PDB entry 5LMR | electron microscopy, 4.45 A resolution (low resolution: residue-level contacts below are approximate; hydrogen-bond / salt-bridge calls are withheld) | chains A and K of the 25 polymer chains in the assembly

# Chain A
Molecule: 16S rRNA
Organism: Thermus thermophilus HB8
Sequence (1522 nucleotides; row label = number of the first residue in the row; note: 44 numbers in that range are skipped by the numbering (no residue carries them; nothing is unmodelled there); a row labelled like 189A-189L holds insertion residues (189A, then the next letters in order); numbering starts at 0):
     0 UUUGUUGGAGAGUUUGAUCCUGGCUCAGGGUGAACGCUGGCGGCGUGCCU
    50 AAGACAUGCAAGUCGUGCGGGCCG
    76 CGGGGUUUU
    88 ACUCCG
    96 UGGUCAGCGGCGGACGGGUGAGUAACGCGUGGGU
  129A G
   130 ACCUACCCGGAAGAGGGGGACAACCCGGGGAAACUCGGGCUAAUCCCCCA
   180 UGUGGACCCG
189A-189L CCCCUUGGGGUG
   190 UGUCCAAAGGGCUUU
   216 GCCCGCUUCCGGAUGGGCCCGCGUCCCAUCAGCUAGUUGGUGGGGUAAUG
   266 GCCCACCAAGGCGACGACGGGUAGCCGGUCUGAGAGGAUGGCCGGCCACA
   316 GGGGCACUGAGACACGGGCCCCACUCCUACGGGAGGCAGCAGUUAGGAAU
   366 CUUCCGCAAUGGGCGCAAGCCUGACGGAGCGACGCCGCUUGGAGGAAGAA
   416 GCCCUUCGGGGUGUAAACUCCUGA
   441 ACCCGGGACGAAACCCCC
   460 GA
   470 CGAGGGGA
   479 CUGACGGUACCGGGGUAA
   498 UAGCGCCGGCCAACUCCGUGCCAGCAGCCGCGGUAAUACGGAGGGCGCGA
   548 GCGUUACCCGGAUUCACUGGGCGUAAAGGGCGUGUAGGCGGCCUGGGGCG
   598 UCCCAUGUGAAAGACCACGGCUCAACCGUGGGGGAGCGUGGGAUACGCUC
   648 AGGCUAGACGGUGGGAGAGGGUGGUGGAAUUCCCGGAGUAGCGGUGAAAU
   698 GCGCAGAUACCGGGAGGAACGCCGAUGGCGAAGGCAGCCACCUGGUCCAC
   748 CCGUGACGCUGAGGCGCGAAAGCGUGGGGAGCAAACCGGAUUAGAUACCC
   798 GGGUAGUCCACGCCCUAAACGAUGCGCGCUAGGUCUCUGGGUCU
   848 CCUGGGGGCCGAAGCUAACGCGUUAAGCGCGCCGCCUGGGGAGUACGGCC
   898 GCAAGGCUGAAACUCAAAGGAAUUGACGGGGGCCCGCACAAGCGGUGGAG
   948 CAUGUGGUUUAAUUCGAAGCAACGCGAAGAACCUUACCAGGCCUUGACAU
   998 GCUA
 1001A G
  1002 GGAACCCGGGUGAAAGCCUGGGGUGCCCC
1030A-1030D GCGA
  1031 GGGGAGCCCUAGCACAGGUGCUGCAUGGCCGUCGUCAGCUCGUGCCGUGA
  1081 GGUGUUGGGUUAAGUCCCGCAACGAGCGCAACCCCCGCCGUUAGUUGCCA
  1131 GCGGUUCGGCCGGGCACUCUAACGGGACUGCCCGCG
  1168 AAAGCGGGAGGAAGGAGGGGACGACGUCUGGUCAGCAUGGCCCUUACGGC
  1218 CUGGGCGACACACGUGCUACAAUGCCCACUACAAAGCGAUGCCACCCGGC
  1268 AACGGGGAGCUAAUCGCAAAAAGGUGGGCCCAGUUCGGAUUGGGGUCUGC
  1318 AACCCGACCCCAUGAAGCCGGAAUCGCUAGUAAUCGCGGAUCAGCC
 1363A A
  1364 UGCCGCGGUGAAUACGUUCCCGGGCCUUGUACACACCGCCCGUCACGCCA
  1414 UGGGAGCGGGCUCUACCCGAAGUCGCCGG
1442A-1442B GA
  1443 GCCUA
  1452 C
  1456 GGGCAGGCGCCGAGGGUAGGGCCCGUGACUGGGGCGAAGUCGUAACAAGG
  1506 UAGCUGUACCGGAAGGUGCGGCUGGAUCACCUCCUUUCU
Unresolved in the structure: 0-4, 1543-1544

# Chain K
Name: 30S ribosomal protein S11
Organism: Thermus thermophilus HB8
Reference sequence: P80376 (RS11_THET8); residues 1-129 here = UniProt positions 1-129
Amino-acid sequence (129 residues; row label = number of the first residue in the row):
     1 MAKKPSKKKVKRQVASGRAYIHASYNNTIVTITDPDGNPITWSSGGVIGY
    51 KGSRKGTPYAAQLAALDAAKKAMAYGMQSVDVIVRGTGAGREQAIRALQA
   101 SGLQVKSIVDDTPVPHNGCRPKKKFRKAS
Unresolved in the structure: 1-10

# Chain A / chain K interface
Residue-residue contacts - 77 pairs, chain A then chain K:
  G674(A) - His116(K)
  A675(A) - Val114(K)
  A675(A) - His116(K)
  A675(A) - Gly118(K)
  A676(A) - Pro113(K)
  A676(A) - Pro115(K)
  U677(A) - Pro113(K)
  G683(A) - Asn38(K)
  A684(A) - Arg12(K)
  A684(A) - Asn38(K)
  A684(A) - Pro39(K)
  G685(A) - Arg12(K)
  G685(A) - Pro39(K)
  G685(A) - Ile40(K)
  G685(A) - Trp42(K)
  U686(A) - Thr41(K)
  U686(A) - Trp42(K)
  U686(A) - Tyr75(K)
  A687(A) - Trp42(K)
  G688(A) - Trp42(K)
  G688(A) - Ser44(K)
  G688(A) - Gly46(K)
  G688(A) - Val47(K)
  C689(A) - Asn27(K)
  C689(A) - Ser44(K)
  C689(A) - Gly45(K)
  C689(A) - Gly46(K)
  C689(A) - Lys55(K)
  G690(A) - Ser24(K)
  G690(A) - Asn27(K)
  G690(A) - Lys55(K)
  G691(A) - Ser24(K)
  G691(A) - Asn26(K)
  G691(A) - Gly52(K)
  G691(A) - Lys55(K)
  U692(A) - Asn26(K)
  U692(A) - Gly52(K)
  U692(A) - Ser53(K)
  U692(A) - Lys124(K)
  A694(A) - Ser53(K)
  A695(A) - Lys51(K)
  A695(A) - Gly52(K)
  A695(A) - Ser53(K)
  A704(A) - Trp42(K)
  U705(A) - Ile29(K)
  U705(A) - Trp42(K)
  A706(A) - His22(K)
  A706(A) - Ile29(K)
  A706(A) - Thr31(K)
  C707(A) - Tyr20(K)
  C707(A) - Gly37(K)
  C707(A) - Pro39(K)
  C707(A) - Arg85(K)
  C708(A) - Arg18(K)
  C708(A) - Tyr20(K)
  C708(A) - Asp36(K)
  C708(A) - Gly37(K)
  C708(A) - Arg85(K)
  A715(A) - Gly118(K)
  A716(A) - Asn117(K)
  A716(A) - Gly118(K)
  C717(A) - His116(K)
  C717(A) - Asn117(K)
  G718(A) - Pro115(K)
  G718(A) - His116(K)
  G718(A) - Asn117(K)
  G778(A) - Cys119(K)
  G778(A) - Arg120(K)
  C779(A) - Arg120(K)
  C779(A) - Pro121(K)
  C779(A) - Lys122(K)
  A780(A) - Lys122(K)
  A780(A) - Lys123(K)
  G798(A) - Lys122(K)
  G1523(A) - Lys123(K)
  C1524(A) - Arg120(K)
  G1525(A) - Arg120(K)
Also at the interface, not in a pair above, chain A (34 interface residues in all): C796, C797
Also at the interface, not in a pair above, chain K (41 interface residues in all): Thr33, Lys71, Arg126

# Overview
34 residues of chain A and 41 residues of chain K are in contact.
Chain A is 16S rRNA and chain K is 30S ribosomal protein S11, both from Thermus thermophilus HB8; the
structure, Structure of bacterial 30S-IF1-IF3-mRNA-tRNA translation pre-initiation complex(state-2B), was
determined by electron microscopy, deposited together with 5LMN, 5LMO, 5LMP, 5LMQ, 5LMS, 5LMT, 5LMU and 5LMV.
